Entry 7K7M (X-ray diffraction, 3.33 A resolution); this record covers chain A.

== Chain A ==
Protein: Drug exporters of the RND superfamily-like protein
Source organism: Mycolicibacterium smegmatis (strain ATCC 700084 / mc(2)155)
Reference sequence: I7G2R2 (I7G2R2_MYCS2); numbering as in UniProt (aligned over 1-780)
Amino-acid sequence (786 residues; each row starts with the number of its first residue):
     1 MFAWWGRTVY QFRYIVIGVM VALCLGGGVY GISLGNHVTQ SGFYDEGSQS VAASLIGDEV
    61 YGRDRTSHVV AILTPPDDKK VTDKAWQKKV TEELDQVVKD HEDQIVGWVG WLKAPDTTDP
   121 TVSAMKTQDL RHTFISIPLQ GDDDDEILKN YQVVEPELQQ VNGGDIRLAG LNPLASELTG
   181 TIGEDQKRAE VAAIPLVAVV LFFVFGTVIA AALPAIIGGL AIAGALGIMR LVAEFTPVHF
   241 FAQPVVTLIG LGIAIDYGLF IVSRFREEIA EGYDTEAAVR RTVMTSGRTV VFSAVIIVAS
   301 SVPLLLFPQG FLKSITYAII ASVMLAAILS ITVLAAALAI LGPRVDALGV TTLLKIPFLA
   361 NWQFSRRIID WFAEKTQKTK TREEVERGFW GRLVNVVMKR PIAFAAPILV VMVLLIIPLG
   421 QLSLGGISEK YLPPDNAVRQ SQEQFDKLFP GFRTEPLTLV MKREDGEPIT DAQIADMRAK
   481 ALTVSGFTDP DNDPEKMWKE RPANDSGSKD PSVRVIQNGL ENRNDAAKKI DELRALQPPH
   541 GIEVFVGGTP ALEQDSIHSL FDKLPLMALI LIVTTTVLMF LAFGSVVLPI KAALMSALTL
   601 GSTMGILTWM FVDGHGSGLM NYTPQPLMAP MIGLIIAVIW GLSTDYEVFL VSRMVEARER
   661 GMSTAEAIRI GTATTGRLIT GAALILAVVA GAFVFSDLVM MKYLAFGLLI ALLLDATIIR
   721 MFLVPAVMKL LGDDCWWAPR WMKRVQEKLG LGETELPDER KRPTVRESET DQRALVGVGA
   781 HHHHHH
Not modelled in the structure: 757-786
Differences from the reference sequence: expression tag (781-786)
From the paper describing this entry:
  - binding site for 6-O-decanoyl-alpha-D-glucopyranose: Ser41, Tyr44, Asp58, Arg63, Leu171, Thr549, Gln554, Phe561, Leu564, Ala568, Ile636

== Overview ==
The paper reports a binding site for 6-O-decanoyl-alpha-D-glucopyranose at Ser41, Tyr44 and Asp58 among
others.
Chain A is Drug exporters of the RND superfamily-like protein (Mycolicibacterium smegmatis (strain ATCC 700084
/ mc(2)155)); the structure, Crystal Structure of a membrane protein, was determined by X-ray diffraction,
deposited together with 7K8A, 7K8B, 7K8C, 7K8D and 7N6B.
